9C4U - chains A and B; structure by X-ray diffraction, 1.57 A resolution.

# Chain A
Name: Menin
Organism: Homo sapiens
Reference sequence: O00255 (MEN1_HUMAN); numbering as in UniProt; present here: 1-53, 74-386, 399-459, 538-593
Chain sequence (489 residues; numbered -4 to 593; 109 numbers in that range are skipped by the numbering (no residue carries them; nothing is unmodelled there); the number before each row is that of its first residue; numbers below 1 keep their minus sign (Gly-4 is residue -4)):
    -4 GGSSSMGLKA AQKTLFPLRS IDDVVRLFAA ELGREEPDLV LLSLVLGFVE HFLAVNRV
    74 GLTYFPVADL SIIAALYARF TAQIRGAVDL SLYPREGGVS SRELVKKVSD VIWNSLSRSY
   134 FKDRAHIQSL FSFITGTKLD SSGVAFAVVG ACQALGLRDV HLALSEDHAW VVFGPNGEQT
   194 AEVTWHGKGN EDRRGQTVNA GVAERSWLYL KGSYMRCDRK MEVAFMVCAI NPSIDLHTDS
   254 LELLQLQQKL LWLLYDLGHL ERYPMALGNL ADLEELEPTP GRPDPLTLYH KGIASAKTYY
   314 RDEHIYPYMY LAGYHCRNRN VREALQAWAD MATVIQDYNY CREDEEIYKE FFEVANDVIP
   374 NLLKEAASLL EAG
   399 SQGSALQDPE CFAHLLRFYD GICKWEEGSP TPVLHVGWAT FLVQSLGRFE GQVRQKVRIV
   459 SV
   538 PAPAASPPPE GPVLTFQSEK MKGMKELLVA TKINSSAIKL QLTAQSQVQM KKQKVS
Unresolved in the structure: -4 to 1, 538-548, 589-593
Differences from the reference sequence: expression tag (-4 to 0); engineered mutation Met344 (Thr in O00255); variant Ala541 (Thr in O00255)
Residues lining bound ligands: 2-(2-methoxyethoxy)ethanol (PG0): Trp126, Leu129, Ser130, Arg131, Lys135, Trp198
Swiss-Prot annotation at these positions:
  - natural variant: Pro12 (P12L: In MEN1), Leu22 (L22R: In MEN1), Glu26 (E26K: In parathyroid adenoma and MEN1), Leu39 (L39W: In MEN1), Gly42 (G42D: In MEN1), Glu45 (E45G: In MEN1; E45K: In MEN1), Leu89 to Ala95 (deletion: In MEN1), Arg98 (R98L: In MEN1), Gly110 (G110E: In MEN1), Lys119 (deletion: In MEN1), Lys135 (K135I: In MEN1), His139 (H139D: In MEN1; H139P: In MEN1; H139R: In MEN1; H139Y: In MEN1), 74 further natural variant entries in UniProt
  - mutagenesis: Ala182 (A182F: Reduced interaction with KMT2A), Met278 (M278W: Loss of interaction with KMT2A and JUND), Asp285 (D285R: Reduced interaction with KMT2A; when associated with R-288 and R-290), Glu288 (E288R: Reduced interaction with KMT2A; when associated with R-285 and R-290), Glu290 (E290R: Reduced interaction with KMT2A; when associated with R-285 and R-288), Tyr319 (Y319A: Reduced interaction with KMT2A), Tyr323 (Y323A: Reduced interaction with KMT2A), Glu366 (E366A: Reduced interaction with KMT2A; when associated with A-370), Asp370 (D370A: Reduced interaction with KMT2A; when associated with A-366)
  - modified residue: Ser543 (Phosphoserine)

# Chain B
Name: Histone-lysine N-methyltransferase 2A
Reference sequence: Q03164 (KMT2A_HUMAN); residues 4-15 here = UniProt positions 4-15
Chain sequence (13 residues; numbered 4 to 16; the number before each row is that of its first residue):
     4 SARWRFPARP GTX
Unresolved in the structure: 4-5
Differences from the reference sequence: engineered mutation Ala5 (Cys in Q03164); amidation (16)
Modified residues: NH2 (amino group) at position 16
Swiss-Prot annotation at these positions:
  - motif: Arg6 to Thr15 (Menin-binding motif (MBM))
  - mutagenesis: Arg6 (R6A: Reduced interaction with MEN1), Trp7 (W7A: Reduced interaction with MEN1), Arg8 (R8A: Reduced interaction with MEN1), Phe9 (F9A: Loss of interaction with MEN1; F9H/Y: Reduced interaction with MEN1), Pro10 (P10A: Reduced interaction with MEN1), Ala11 (A11R: Reduced interaction with MEN1), Arg12 (R12A: Reduced interaction with MEN1), Pro13 (P13A: Reduced interaction with MEN1)

# How chain A and chain B interact
Pairs across the interface (29):
  Asp136(A) - Arg6(B)
  Asp136(A) - Trp7(B)  hydrogen bond (backbone-backbone)
  Arg137(A) - Trp7(B)
  Ala138(A) - Arg6(B)
  Asp153(A) - Trp7(B)  hydrogen bond
  Ser154(A) - Trp7(B)
  Ser155(A) - Trp7(B)
  Ser155(A) - Phe9(B)
  Ser155(A) - Pro10(B)
  Ser178(A) - Phe9(B)
  Glu179(A) - Phe9(B)
  Asp180(A) - Phe9(B)
  His181(A) - Phe9(B)
  Phe238(A) - Pro10(B)  hydrophobic
  Cys241(A) - Ala11(B)  hydrophobic
  Ala242(A) - Pro10(B)  hydrophobic
  Met278(A) - Pro10(B)
  Met278(A) - Ala11(B)
  Met278(A) - Arg12(B)
  Asn282(A) - Ala11(B)
  Tyr319(A) - Arg12(B)  hydrogen bond
  Tyr319(A) - Pro13(B)
  Met322(A) - Pro13(B)  hydrophobic
  Tyr323(A) - Ala11(B)  hydrogen bond (side chain-backbone)
  Tyr323(A) - Arg12(B)
  Tyr323(A) - Pro13(B)  hydrophobic
  Glu359(A) - Arg12(B)  salt bridge
  Glu363(A) - Arg8(B)  salt bridge
  Glu363(A) - Arg12(B)  salt bridge
Other interface residues (no listed pair), chain A (24 interface residues in all): Leu177, Ala182, Asn244, Ala279

# In short
24 residues of chain A and 8 residues of chain B are in contact; the contacts include 4 hydrogen bonds and 3
salt bridges. Polar contacts include Glu359(A)-Arg12(B), Glu363(A)-Arg8(B) and Glu363(A)-Arg12(B). Bound to
chain A: 2-(2-methoxyethoxy)ethanol.
Chain A is Menin (Homo sapiens) and chain B is Histone-lysine N-methyltransferase 2A; the structure, Menin
mutant T349M in complex with MLL peptide, was determined by X-ray diffraction together with 9C4S, 9C4T and
9C4V from the same study.
